3OUC - chains A and B of the 3 polymer chains in the assembly; structure by X-ray diffraction, 2.00 A resolution.

[Chain A (and B)]
Molecule: MDR HIV-1 protease
Organism: Human immunodeficiency virus 1
Notes: chain B of this document is another copy of the same molecule, construct and numbering; everything in this record applies to it too
UniProtKB: Q000H7 (Q000H7_9HIV1); numbering as in UniProt (aligned over 1-99)
Amino-acid sequence (99 residues; each row starts with the number of its first residue):
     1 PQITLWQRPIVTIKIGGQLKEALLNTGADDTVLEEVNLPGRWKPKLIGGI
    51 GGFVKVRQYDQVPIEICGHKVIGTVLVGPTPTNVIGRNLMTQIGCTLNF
Sequence notes: conflict Asn-25 (Asp in Q000H7), Glu-35 (Asp in Q000H7), Val-36 (Ile in Q000H7), Leu-46 (Met in Q000H7)

[How chain A and chain B interact]
Pairs across the interface (82):
  Pro-1(A) with Leu-97(B); Asn-98(B); Phe-99(B), hydrogen bond (backbone-backbone)
  Gln-2(A) with Thr-96(B), hydrogen bond; Leu-97(B); Asn-98(B)
  Ile-3(A) with Thr-96(B); Leu-97(B), hydrogen bond (backbone-backbone)
  Thr-4(A) with Thr-96(B)
  Leu-5(A) with Thr-26(B); Arg-87(B), hydrogen bond (backbone-side chain); Met-90(B), hydrophobic; Thr-91(B); Cys-95(B)
  Trp-6(A) with Arg-87(B), hydrogen bond (backbone-side chain); Thr-91(B)
  Gln-7(A) with Arg-87(B), hydrogen bond (backbone-side chain)
  Arg-8(A) with Asp-29(B), salt bridge; Arg-87(B)
  Pro-9(A) with Thr-26(B); Arg-87(B); Leu-97(B), hydrophobic
  Leu-23(A) with Gly-27(B)
  Leu-24(A) with Thr-26(B), hydrogen bond (backbone-side chain); Leu-97(B), hydrophobic
  Asn-25(A) with Asn-25(B); Thr-26(B); Gly-27(B), hydrogen bond (side chain-backbone)
  Thr-26(A) with Leu-5(B); Pro-9(B); Leu-24(B), hydrogen bond (side chain-backbone); Asn-25(B); Thr-26(B), hydrogen bond (side chain-backbone); Leu-97(B)
  Gly-27(A) with Leu-23(B); Asn-25(B), hydrogen bond (backbone-side chain)
  Asp-29(A) with Arg-8(B), salt bridge
  Ile-50(A) with Pro-81(B), hydrophobic
  Cys-67(A) with Phe-99(B), hydrophobic
  His-69(A) with Phe-99(B), hydrogen bond (side chain-backbone)
  Arg-87(A) with Leu-5(B), hydrogen bond (side chain-backbone); Trp-6(B), hydrogen bond (side chain-backbone); Gln-7(B); Arg-8(B); Pro-9(B)
  Met-90(A) with Leu-5(B), hydrophobic
  Thr-91(A) with Leu-5(B); Trp-6(B)
  Ile-93(A) with Phe-99(B)
  Gly-94(A) with Asn-98(B); Phe-99(B)
  Cys-95(A) with Leu-5(B); Leu-97(B), hydrophobic; Asn-98(B); Phe-99(B), hydrophobic
  Thr-96(A) with Gln-2(B); Ile-3(B); Thr-4(B); Thr-96(B); Leu-97(B); Asn-98(B), hydrogen bond (backbone-backbone)
  Leu-97(A) with Pro-1(B); Gln-2(B); Ile-3(B), hydrogen bond (backbone-backbone); Pro-9(B), hydrophobic; Leu-24(B), hydrophobic; Thr-26(B); Cys-95(B), hydrophobic; Thr-96(B); Leu-97(B), hydrophobic
  Asn-98(A) with Pro-1(B); Gln-2(B); Gly-94(B); Cys-95(B); Thr-96(B), hydrogen bond (backbone-backbone); Asn-98(B)
  Phe-99(A) with Pro-1(B), hydrogen bond (backbone-backbone); Cys-67(B), hydrophobic; His-69(B); Ile-93(B); Gly-94(B); Cys-95(B), hydrophobic
Also at the interface, not in a pair above, chain A (31 interface residues in all): Ile-66, Pro-81, Gln-92
Also at the interface, not in a pair above, chain B (31 interface residues in all): Ile-50, Ile-66, Gln-92

[In short]
Chain A and chain B each contribute 31 residues to their interface; the contacts include 18 hydrogen bonds and
2 salt bridges. Among the polar pairs are Arg-8(A)/Asp-29(B), Gln-2(A)/Thr-96(B) and Leu-5(A)/Arg-87(B).
Chain A and chain B are both MDR HIV-1 protease (Human immunodeficiency virus 1); the structure, MDR769 HIV-1
protease complexed with p2/NC hepta-peptide, was determined by X-ray diffraction, deposited together with
3OTS, 3OTY, 3OU1, 3OU3, 3OU4, 3OUA, 3OUB and 3OUD.
